PDB entry 7ET4 | X-ray diffraction, 2.70 A resolution | chains A and C of the 3 polymer chains in the assembly

# Chain A
Protein: AP2/ERF and B3 domain-containing transcription repressor TEM1
Source organism: Arabidopsis thaliana
Notes: fragment: AP2 domain
Reference sequence: Q9C6M5 (RAVL1_ARATH); numbering as in UniProt (aligned over 50-170)
Sequence (122 residues; each row starts with the number of its first residue):
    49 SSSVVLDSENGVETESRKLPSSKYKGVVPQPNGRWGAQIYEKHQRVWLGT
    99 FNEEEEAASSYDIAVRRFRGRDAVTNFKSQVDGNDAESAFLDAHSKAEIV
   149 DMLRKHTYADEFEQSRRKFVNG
Disordered / not traced: 49-64, 167-170
Differences from the reference sequence: expression tag (49)
UniProt features mapped onto this chain:
  - DNA-binding region: Lys71 to Lys126 (AP2/ERF)
Reported in the primary citation:
  - binding site for the 12-nt DNA strand: Tyr88
  - binding site for the 12-nt DNA strand (chain C): Arg93
  - binding site for the 12-nt DNA strand: Asn80, Arg82, Gln86, Thr98, Arg152
  - conformationally variable residues (side-chain flip): Gln78, Tyr88
  - mutagenesis - K73E/Y88E/R93E/R117E/R152E: decreased binding to the 12-nt DNA strand

# Chain C
Molecule: 12-nt DNA strand
Sequence (12 nucleotides; each row starts with the number of its first residue):
     1 TCAACACAGAGG
Disordered / not traced: 12

# How chain A and chain C interact
Pairs across the interface (15):
  Arg65(A) with DA6(C), salt bridge to the phosphate
  Lys66(A) with DC5(C), salt bridge to the phosphate
  Ser69(A) with DA4(C), hydrogen bond to the phosphate
  Lys73(A) with DC2(C), salt bridge to the phosphate; DA3(C), phosphate contact
  Gly74(A) with DA3(C), hydrogen bond to the phosphate
  Val75(A) with DA3(C), phosphate contact
  Pro77(A) with DA4(C), phosphate contact
  Gln86(A) with DA3(C), hydrogen bond to the phosphate
  Tyr88(A) with DC2(C), base contact; DA3(C), hydrogen bond to the base
  Lys90(A) with DT1(C), phosphate contact
  His91(A) with DT1(C), base contact
  Arg93(A) with DA4(C), base contact
  Arg117(A) with DC2(C), salt bridge to the phosphate
Also at the interface, not in a pair above, chain A (17 interface residues in all): Leu67, Tyr72, Val76, Pro79
Also at the interface, not in a pair above, chain C (7 interface residues in all): DC7

# Summary
17 residues of chain A and 7 residues of chain C are in contact; the contacts include 4 hydrogen bonds and 4
salt bridges. Polar contacts include Tyr88(A)-DA3(C), Ser69(A)-DA4(C) and Gly74(A)-DA3(C). From the paper: a
binding site for the 12-nt DNA strand at Tyr88(A), Asn80(A) and Arg82(A) among others;
K73E/Y88E/R93E/R117E/R152E of chain A reduce binding to the 12-nt DNA strand.
Chain A is AP2/ERF and B3 domain-containing transcription repressor TEM1 (Arabidopsis thaliana) and chain C is
a 12-nt DNA strand; the structure, Crystal structure of Arabidopsis TEM1 AP2 domain, was determined by X-ray
diffraction, deposited together with 7ET5 and 7ET6.
